1BK6 - chains A and C of the 3 polymer chains in the assembly; structure by X-ray diffraction, 2.80 A resolution.

[Chain A]
Molecule: Karyopherin alpha
Organism: Saccharomyces cerevisiae
Notes: fragment: armadillo domain
UniProtKB: Q02821 (IMA1_YEAST); numbering as in UniProt (aligned over 89-510)
Sequence (422 residues; each row starts with the number of its first residue):
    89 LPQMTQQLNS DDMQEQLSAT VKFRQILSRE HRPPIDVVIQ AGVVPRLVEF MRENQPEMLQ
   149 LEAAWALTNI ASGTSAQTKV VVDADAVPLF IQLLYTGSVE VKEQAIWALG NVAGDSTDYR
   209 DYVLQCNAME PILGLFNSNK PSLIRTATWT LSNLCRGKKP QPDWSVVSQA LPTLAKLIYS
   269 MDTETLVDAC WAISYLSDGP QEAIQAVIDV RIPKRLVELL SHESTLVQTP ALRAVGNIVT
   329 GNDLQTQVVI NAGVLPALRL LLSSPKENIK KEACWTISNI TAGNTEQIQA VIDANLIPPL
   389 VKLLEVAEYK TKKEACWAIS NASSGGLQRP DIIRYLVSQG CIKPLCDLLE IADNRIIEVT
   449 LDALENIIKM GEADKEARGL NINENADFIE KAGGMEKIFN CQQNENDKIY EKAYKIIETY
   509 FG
Construct notes: conflict Ile456 (Leu in Q02821)
UniProt features mapped onto this chain:
  - mutagenesis: Ser116 (S116F: In SRP1-31; temperature-sensitive mutant; reduced growth rate and chromosome loss), Glu145 (E145K: In SRP1-49; temperature-sensitive mutant; alteration in nucleolar and microtubule morphology), Pro219 (P219Q: In SRP1-1; temperature-sensitive mutant), Asp286 (D286N: In SRP1-3; temperature-sensitive mutant), Glu360 (E360K: In SRP1-2; temperature-sensitive mutant), Gly459 (G459V: In SRP1-54; temperature-sensitive mutant; reduced growth rate)

[Chain C]
Molecule: Large T antigen
Notes: fragment: nls (nuclear localization signal)
Sequence (6 residues; each row starts with the number of its first residue):
   127 KKKRKV

[How chain A and chain C interact]
Residue-residue contacts - 28 pairs, chain A then chain C:
  Leu115(A) - Arg130(C)  hydrogen bond (backbone-side chain)
  Ser116(A) - Lys131(C)  hydrogen bond (side chain-backbone)
  Ser116(A) - Val132(C)
  Arg117(A) - Arg130(C)  hydrogen bond (backbone-side chain)
  Arg117(A) - Val132(C)
  His119(A) - Arg130(C)  hydrogen bond (backbone-side chain)
  Pro121(A) - Arg130(C)
  Trp153(A) - Lys131(C)
  Asn157(A) - Arg130(C)
  Asn157(A) - Lys131(C)  hydrogen bond (side chain-backbone)
  Ala159(A) - Lys128(C)
  Ser160(A) - Lys129(C)
  Ser160(A) - Arg130(C)
  Gly161(A) - Lys128(C)  hydrogen bond (backbone-side chain)
  Thr162(A) - Lys128(C)
  Thr166(A) - Lys128(C)  hydrogen bond
  Gln192(A) - Lys131(C)  hydrogen bond
  Trp195(A) - Lys129(C)  hydrogen bond (side chain-backbone)
  Trp195(A) - Arg130(C)
  Trp195(A) - Lys131(C)
  Asn199(A) - Lys128(C)
  Asn199(A) - Lys129(C)  hydrogen bond (side chain-backbone)
  Gly202(A) - Lys127(C)
  Asp203(A) - Lys128(C)  salt bridge
  Trp237(A) - Lys127(C)
  Trp237(A) - Lys129(C)
  Asn241(A) - Lys127(C)  hydrogen bond (side chain-backbone)
  Glu272(A) - Lys129(C)  salt bridge
Other interface residues (no listed pair), chain A (25 interface residues in all): Glu118, Ser163, Gly198, Arg244, Asp276

[Overview]
25 residues of chain A face 6 of chain C across their interface, with 11 hydrogen bonds and 2 salt bridges.
Polar contacts include Asp203(A)-Lys128(C), Glu272(A)-Lys129(C) and Leu115(A)-Arg130(C). Curated annotation
(UniProt) lists 6 mutagenesis sites on chain A.
Chain A is Karyopherin alpha (Saccharomyces cerevisiae) and chain C is Large T antigen; the structure,
Karyopherin alpha (yeast) + SV40 T antigen nls, was determined by X-ray diffraction, deposited together with
1BK5.
